PDB entry 5LT2 | X-ray diffraction, 2.60 A resolution | chain A

Chain A:
Name: Kinesin-like protein
Organism: Homo sapiens
Reference sequence: Q6P164 (Q6P164_HUMAN); numbering as in UniProt (aligned over 1-325)
Amino-acid sequence (325 residues; each row starts with the number of its first residue):
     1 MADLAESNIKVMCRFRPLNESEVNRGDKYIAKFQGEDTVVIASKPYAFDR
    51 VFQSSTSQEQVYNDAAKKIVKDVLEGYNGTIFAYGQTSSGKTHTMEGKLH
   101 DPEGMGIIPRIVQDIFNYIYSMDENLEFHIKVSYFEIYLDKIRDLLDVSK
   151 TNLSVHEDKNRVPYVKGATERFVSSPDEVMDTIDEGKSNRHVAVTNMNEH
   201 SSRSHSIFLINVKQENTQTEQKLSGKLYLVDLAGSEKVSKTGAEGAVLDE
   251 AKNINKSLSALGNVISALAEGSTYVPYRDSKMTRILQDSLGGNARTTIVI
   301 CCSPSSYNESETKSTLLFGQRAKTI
Not modelled in the structure: 1-5, 195-196, 240-242, 325
Sequence notes: engineered mutation Ser7 (Cys in Q6P164), Ala65 (Cys in Q6P164), Ala168 (Cys in Q6P164), Ser174 (Cys in Q6P164), Ala294 (Cys in Q6P164)
Reported in the primary citation:
  - contacts within the chain: Gln86-Ser235 (backbone contact)
  - conformationally variable residues (side-chain flip): Gln86
  - mutagenesis - Q86A, Q86A/T87A (3.5 s-1), T87A (2.77 s-1), T87A/T92S (19 s-1), T87G (4.80 s-1), T92S (about 10-fold), E236A (about 100-fold): decreased binding to ADP
  - mutagenesis - T87S (10-fold): decreased binding to ADP (citing earlier work)
  - mutagenesis - T92V: abolished binding to ADP

Overview:
From the paper: Q86A, Q86A/T87A and T87A, among others, reduce binding to ADP; conformational variability at
Gln86; 9 substitutions were tested in all.
Chain A is Kinesin-like protein (Homo sapiens); the structure, nucleotide-free kinesin-1 motor domain, P1
crystal form, was determined by X-ray diffraction, deposited together with 5LT0, 5LT1, 5LT3 and 5LT4.
